8S8R - chain D; structure by X-ray diffraction, 1.20 A resolution.

== Chain D ==
Name: Imidazole glycerol phosphate synthase subunit HisF
Organism: Thermotoga maritima
Notes: EC 4.3.2.10
UniProtKB: Q9X0C6 (HIS6_THEMA); residue numbers follow UniProt; this construct covers 1-253
Amino-acid sequence (253 residues; numbered 1 to 253; the number before each row is that of its first residue):
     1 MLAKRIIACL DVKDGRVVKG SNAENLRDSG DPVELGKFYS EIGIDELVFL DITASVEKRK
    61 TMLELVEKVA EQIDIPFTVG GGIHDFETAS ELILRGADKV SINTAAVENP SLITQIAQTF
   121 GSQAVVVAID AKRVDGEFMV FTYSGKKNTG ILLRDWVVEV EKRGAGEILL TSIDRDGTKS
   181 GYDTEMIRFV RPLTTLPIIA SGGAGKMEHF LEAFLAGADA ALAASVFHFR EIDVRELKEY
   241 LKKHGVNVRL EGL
Differences from the reference sequence: conflict Ser21 (Thr in Q9X0C6), Ala23 (Phe in Q9X0C6)
From the paper describing this entry:
  - catalytic residues: Asp11, Asp130 (citing earlier work)
  - mutagenesis - K19A, L26A, D28A, F38A: unchanged catalytic activity
  - mutagenesis - G20A, N22A, G30A: decreased catalytic activity
  - mutagenesis - G20P, E24P, G30P: abolished catalytic activity
  - conformationally variable residues (order/disorder transition): Gly20 to Glu24
  - mutagenesis - G20P: decreased binding to PrFAR

== In short ==
The paper reports catalytic residues Asp11 and Asp130; G20A, N22A and G30A reduce catalytic activity; 10
substitutions were tested in all.
Chain D is Imidazole glycerol phosphate synthase subunit HisF (Thermotoga maritima); the structure, An
induced-fit motion of a mobile loop, was determined by X-ray diffraction (same publication as 8S8S).
